5I8H - chains A and B of the 6 polymer chains in the assembly; structure by X-ray diffraction, 4.30 A resolution (low resolution: residue-level contacts below are approximate; hydrogen-bond / salt-bridge calls are withheld).

[Chain A]
Molecule: BG505 SOSIP.664 gp120
Organism: Human immunodeficiency virus 1
UniProt: Q2N0S6 (Q2N0S6_9HIV1); the construct lacks a stretch of the UniProt sequence and is renumbered around it, so the offset changes along the chain: 31-141 = UniProt 30-140; 150-185 = UniProt 141-176; 187-309 = UniProt 186-308; 312-321 = UniProt 309-318; 2 more segments
Chain sequence (481 residues; each row starts with the number of its first residue; note: 12 numbers in that range are skipped by the numbering (no residue carries them; nothing is unmodelled there); a row labelled like 185A-185I holds insertion residues (185A, then the next letters in order)):
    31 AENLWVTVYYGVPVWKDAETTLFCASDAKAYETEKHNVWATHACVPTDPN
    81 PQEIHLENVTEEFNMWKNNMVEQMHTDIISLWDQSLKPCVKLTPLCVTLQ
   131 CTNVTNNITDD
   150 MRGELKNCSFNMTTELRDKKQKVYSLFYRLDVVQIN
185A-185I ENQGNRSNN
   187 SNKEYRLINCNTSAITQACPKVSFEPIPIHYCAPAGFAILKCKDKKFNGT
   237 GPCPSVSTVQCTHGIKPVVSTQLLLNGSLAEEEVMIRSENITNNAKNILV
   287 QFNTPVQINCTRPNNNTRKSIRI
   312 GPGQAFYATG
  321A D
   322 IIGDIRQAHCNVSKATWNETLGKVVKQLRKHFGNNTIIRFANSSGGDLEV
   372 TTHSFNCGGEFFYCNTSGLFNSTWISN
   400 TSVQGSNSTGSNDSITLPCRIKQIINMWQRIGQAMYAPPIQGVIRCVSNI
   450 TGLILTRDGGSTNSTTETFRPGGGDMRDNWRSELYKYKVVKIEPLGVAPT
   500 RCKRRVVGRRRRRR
Unresolved in the structure: 185A-185I, 400-410, 508-513
Disulfides: Cys54-Cys74, Cys119-Cys205, Cys126-Cys196, Cys131-Cys157, Cys218-Cys247, Cys228-Cys239, Cys296-Cys331, Cys378-Cys445, Cys385-Cys418
Covalent attachments: glycan linked to Asn88, Asn137, Asn332; N-acetylglucosamine (NAG) linked to Asn133, Asn156, Asn160, Asn197, Asn234, Asn276, Asn295, Asn301, Asn339, Asn355, Asn386, Asn392, Asn448
Differences from the reference sequence: conflict Asn332 (Thr330 in Q2N0S6), Cys501 (Ala498 in Q2N0S6), Arg509 (Glu506 in Q2N0S6), Arg510 (Lys507 in Q2N0S6); expression tag (512-513)
From the paper describing this entry:
  - post-translational modification sites: Asn88
  - mutagenesis - N88Q (Kd 19.9 nM): decreased binding to VRC34.01 Fab heavy chain

[Chain B]
Molecule: BG505 SOSIP.664 gp41
Organism: Human immunodeficiency virus 1
UniProt: Q2N0S6 (Q2N0S6_9HIV1); residues 512-664 here correspond to UniProt positions 509-661 (UniProt number = residue number - 3)
Chain sequence (153 residues; numbered 512 to 664; the number before each row is that of its first residue):
   512 AVGIGAVFLGFLGAAGSTMGAASMTLTVQARNLLSGIVQQQSNLLRAIEA
   562 QQHLLKLTVWGIKQLQARVLAVERYLRDQQLLGIWGCSGKLICCTNVPWN
   612 SSWSNRNLSEIWDNMTWLQWDKEISNYTQIIYGLLEESQNQQEKNEQDLL
   662 ALD
Unresolved in the structure: 548-568
Disulfides: Cys598-Cys604
Covalent attachments: N-acetylglucosamine (NAG) linked to Asn611, Asn618, Asn637
Differences from the reference sequence: conflict Cys605 (Thr602 in Q2N0S6)
From the paper describing this entry:
  - post-translational modification sites: Asn611

[Interface between chain A and chain B]
Contacting residue pairs (86):
  Leu34(A) - Pro609(B)
  Leu34(A) - Trp610(B)
  Trp35(A) - Thr606(B)
  Trp35(A) - Asn607(B)
  Trp35(A) - Val608(B)
  Trp35(A) - Pro609(B)
  Val36(A) - Thr606(B)
  Val36(A) - Val608(B)
  Val36(A) - Trp610(B)
  Val36(A) - Leu646(B)
  Thr37(A) - Cys604(B)
  Thr37(A) - Cys605(B)
  Val38(A) - Trp596(B)
  Val38(A) - Leu602(B)
  Val38(A) - Ile603(B)
  Val38(A) - Cys604(B)
  Tyr39(A) - Leu537(B)
  Tyr39(A) - Leu602(B)
  Tyr39(A) - Ile603(B)
  Tyr39(A) - Trp623(B)
  Tyr39(A) - Trp628(B)
  Tyr40(A) - Leu537(B)
  Tyr40(A) - Leu544(B)
  Tyr40(A) - Tyr586(B)
  Tyr40(A) - Gln590(B)
  Tyr40(A) - Leu602(B)
  Gly41(A) - Leu537(B)
  Gly41(A) - Gln540(B)
  Val42(A) - Leu537(B)
  Val42(A) - Trp628(B)
  Pro43(A) - Leu523(B)
  Pro43(A) - Ala525(B)
  Pro43(A) - Ala526(B)
  Pro43(A) - Trp628(B)
  Pro43(A) - Leu629(B)
  Val44(A) - Trp628(B)
  Val44(A) - Leu629(B)
  Val44(A) - Asp632(B)
  Trp45(A) - Ala526(B)
  Trp45(A) - Leu629(B)
  Lys46(A) - Asp632(B)
  Thr51(A) - Lys574(B)
  Thr51(A) - Ala578(B)
  Cys54(A) - Trp571(B)
  Ala70(A) - Trp571(B)
  Cys74(A) - Trp571(B)
  Ile84(A) - Leu520(B)
  Ile84(A) - Phe522(B)
  Leu86(A) - Leu523(B)
  Glu87(A) - Gly527(B)
  Asn88(A) - Gly527(B)
  Val89(A) - Ala526(B)
  Val89(A) - Gly527(B)
  Gln114(A) - Val570(B)
  Ala221(A) - Leu544(B)
  Ala221(A) - Leu545(B)
  Ala221(A) - Ala582(B)
  Gly222(A) - Leu544(B)
  Phe223(A) - Arg585(B)
  Thr244(A) - Phe522(B)
  Lys490(A) - Arg585(B)
  Ile491(A) - Leu523(B)
  Ile491(A) - Arg585(B)
  Glu492(A) - Arg585(B)
  Pro493(A) - Leu544(B)
  Pro493(A) - Asp589(B)
  Leu494(A) - Asp589(B)
  Leu494(A) - Tyr643(B)
  Gly495(A) - Trp628(B)
  Val496(A) - Trp631(B)
  Ala497(A) - Met530(B)
  Ala497(A) - Trp623(B)
  Ala497(A) - Trp628(B)
  Pro498(A) - Trp610(B)
  Pro498(A) - Ile622(B)
  Pro498(A) - Trp623(B)
  Pro498(A) - Trp631(B)
  Arg500(A) - Leu619(B)
  Cys501(A) - Cys605(B)  disulfide
  Cys501(A) - Thr606(B)
  Lys502(A) - Asn607(B)
  Arg503(A) - Gly597(B)
  Arg503(A) - Cys605(B)
  Arg503(A) - Asn607(B)
  Arg503(A) - Asn651(B)
  Arg503(A) - Glu654(B)
Interface residues without a listed pair, chain A (48 interface residues in all): Phe53, Thr71, His72, Ala73, Pro220, Ala224, Thr499, Arg504
Interface residues without a listed pair, chain B (55 interface residues in all): Gly521, Gly524, Ala533, Ser534, Thr536, Ala541, Asn543, Gln575, Leu581, Leu592, Leu593, Lys601, Ile642
Inter-chain disulfides: Cys501(A)-Cys605(B)

[Summary]
48 residues of chain A and 55 residues of chain B are in contact; the contacts include 1 disulfide bond.
Covalently linked N-acetylglucosamine: at Asn88(A), Asn133(A), Asn137(A), Asn156(A), Asn160(A) and Asn197(A)
and 10 more. From the paper: N88Q of chain A reduces binding to VRC34.01 Fab heavy chain; modification sites
Asn88(A) and Asn611(B).
Here chain A is BG505 SOSIP.664 gp120 and chain B is BG505 SOSIP.664 gp41, both from Human immunodeficiency
virus 1. Entry 5I8H (Crystal Structure of HIV-1 BG505 SOSIP.664 Prefusion Env Trimer in Complex with V3
Loop-targeting Antibody PGT122 ...) was determined by X-ray diffraction (same publication as 5I8C and 5I8E).
